1FRT - chains A and C of the 3 polymer chains in the assembly; structure by X-ray diffraction, 4.50 A resolution (low resolution: residue-level contacts below are approximate; hydrogen-bond / salt-bridge calls are withheld).

== Chain A ==
Molecule: Neonatal FC receptor
From: Rattus norvegicus
UniProt: P13599 (FCGN_RAT); residues 1-269 here correspond to UniProt positions 23-291 (UniProt number = residue number + 22)
Sequence (269 residues; row label = number of the first residue in the row):
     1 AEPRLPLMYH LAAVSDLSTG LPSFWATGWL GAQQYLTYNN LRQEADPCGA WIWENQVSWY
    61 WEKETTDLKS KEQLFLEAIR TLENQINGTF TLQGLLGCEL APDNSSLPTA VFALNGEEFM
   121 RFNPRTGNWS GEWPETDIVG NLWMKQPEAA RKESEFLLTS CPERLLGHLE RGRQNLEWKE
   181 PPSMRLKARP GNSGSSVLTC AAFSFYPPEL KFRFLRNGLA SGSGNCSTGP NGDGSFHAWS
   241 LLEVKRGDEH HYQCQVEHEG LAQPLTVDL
Disulfide bonds: Cys98-Cys161, Cys200-Cys254
Covalently attached groups: N-acetylglucosamine (NAG) linked to Asn104; glycan linked to Asn225
Swiss-Prot annotation at these positions:
  - glycosylation (N-linked (GlcNAc...) asparagine): Asn87, Asn104, Asn128, Asn225

== Chain C ==
Molecule: IGG FC
From: Rattus norvegicus
Sequence (205 residues; row label = number of the first residue in the row):
   239 SVFLFPPKPK DTLMISRTPE VTCVVVDVSH EDPQVKFNWY VDGVQVHNAK TKPREQQYNS
   299 TYRVVSVLTV LHQNWLDGKE YKCKVSNKAL PAPIEKTISK AKGQPREPQV YTLPPSREEM
   359 TKNQVSLTCL VKGFYPSDIA VEWESNGQPE NNYKTTPPVL DSDGSFFLYS KLTVDKSRWQ
   419 QGNVFSCSVM HEALHNHYTQ KSLSL
Disulfide bonds: Cys261-Cys321, Cys367-Cys425
Covalently attached groups: glycan linked to Asn297
Construct notes: conflict Gln272 (Glu295 in 243866), Gln283 (Glu306 in 243866), Gln294 (Glu317 in 243866), Asn312 (Asp335 in 243866), Asp315 (Asn338 in 243866), Glu356 (Asp379 in 243866), Met358 (Leu381 in 243866)

== Chain A / chain C interface ==
Pairs across the interface (27; chain A residue first):
  Phe90(A) - Ser254(C)
  Ala113(A) - Ile253(C)
  Leu114(A) - Ile253(C)
  Leu114(A) - Ser254(C)
  Asn115(A) - Ile253(C)
  Asn115(A) - Ser254(C)
  Asn115(A) - Arg255(C)
  Gly116(A) - Ile253(C)
  Glu117(A) - Ile253(C)
  Glu117(A) - His310(C)
  Glu117(A) - Gln311(C)
  Gly131(A) - Asn434(C)
  Glu132(A) - Asn434(C)
  Glu132(A) - His435(C)
  Trp133(A) - Leu251(C)
  Trp133(A) - Leu314(C)
  Trp133(A) - Asn434(C)
  Trp133(A) - His435(C)
  Pro134(A) - Met252(C)
  Pro134(A) - Asn434(C)
  Pro134(A) - His435(C)
  Pro134(A) - Tyr436(C)
  Glu135(A) - Leu251(C)
  Glu135(A) - Met252(C)
  Thr136(A) - Asn434(C)
  Asp137(A) - Asn434(C)
  Asp137(A) - Tyr436(C)
Interface residues without a listed pair, chain A (15 interface residues in all): Asn84, Glu118
Interface residues without a listed pair, chain C (16 interface residues in all): Pro257, Leu309, Gln386, Met428, His433

== Overview ==
15 residues of chain A face 16 of chain C across their interface. N-acetylglucosamine is covalently linked to
Asn104(A) and Asn225(A). N-acetylglucosamine is covalently linked to Asn297(C).
Here chain A is Neonatal FC receptor and chain C is IGG FC, both from Rattus norvegicus. Entry 1FRT (Crystal
structure of the complex of rat neonatal FC receptor with FC) was determined by X-ray diffraction.
